Entry 2Z6Q (X-ray diffraction, 2.79 A resolution); this record covers chains C and A of the 4 polymer chains in the assembly.

# Chain C
Molecule: 12-nt DNA strand
Sequence (12 nucleotides; each row starts with the number of its first residue):
   402 GATAGCGCTATC

# Chain A
Molecule: Modification methylase HhaI
From: Haemophilus parahaemolyticus
Notes: EC 2.1.1.37
Reference sequence: P05102 (MTH1_HAEPH); residue numbers follow UniProt; this construct covers 1-327
Amino-acid sequence (327 residues; each row starts with the number of its first residue):
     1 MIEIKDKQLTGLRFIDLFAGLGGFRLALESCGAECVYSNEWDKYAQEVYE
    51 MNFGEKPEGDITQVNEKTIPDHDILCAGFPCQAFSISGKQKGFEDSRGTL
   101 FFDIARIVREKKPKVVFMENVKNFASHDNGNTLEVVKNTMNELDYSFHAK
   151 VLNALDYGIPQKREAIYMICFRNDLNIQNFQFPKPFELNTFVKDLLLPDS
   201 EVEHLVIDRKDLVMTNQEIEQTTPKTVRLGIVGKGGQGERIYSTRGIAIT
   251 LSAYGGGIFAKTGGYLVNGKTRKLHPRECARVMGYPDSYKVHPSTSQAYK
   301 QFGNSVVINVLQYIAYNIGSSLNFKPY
Sequence notes: engineered mutation Ala165 (Arg in P05102)
UniProt features mapped onto this chain:
  - active site: Cys81
  - mutagenesis: Cys81 (C81G: Cells die, loss of methyltransferase activity, binds DNA about 3-fold more tightly ...), Gln237 (Q237X: Decrease in enzyme activity due to 98%-99% loss of DNA-binding activity. No change in substrate specificity)
Residues lining bound ligands:
  - 2'-deoxycytidine (DCZ): Cys81, Ser85, Glu119, Asn120, Val121, Arg163, Glu164, Ala165, Thr250, Leu251, Ser252, Ala253, Gly303, Asn304, Ser305
  - S-adenosylhomocysteine (SAH): Phe18, Ala19, Gly20, Leu21, Gly22, Gly23, Phe24, Asn39, Glu40, Trp41, Asp42, Gly59, Asp60, Ile61, Thr62, Gly78, Phe79, Pro80, Leu100, Tyr285, Gln301, Asn304, Ser305, Val306

# How chain C and chain A interact
Contacting residue pairs - 25 pairs, chain C then chain A:
  DG402(C) - Tyr44(A)  sugar contact
  DG402(C) - Gln297(A)  sugar contact
  DA403(C) - Ser294(A)  hydrogen bond to the phosphate
  DA403(C) - Ser296(A)  sugar contact
  DA403(C) - Gln297(A)  hydrogen bond to the phosphate
  DT404(C) - Ser296(A)  phosphate contact
  DA405(C) - Gly257(A)  sugar contact
  DA405(C) - Ile258(A)  phosphate contact
  DG406(C) - Arg209(A)  salt bridge to the phosphate
  DG406(C) - Glu239(A)  sugar contact
  DG406(C) - Gly256(A)  base contact
  DG406(C) - Gly257(A)  hydrogen bond to the base
  DG406(C) - Ile258(A)  phosphate contact
  DC407(C) - Lys234(A)  salt bridge to the phosphate
  DC407(C) - Gln237(A)  hydrogen bond to the base
  DC407(C) - Gly256(A)  base contact
  DC407(C) - Gly257(A)  base contact
  DG408(C) - Gly236(A)  base contact
  DG408(C) - Gln237(A)  hydrogen bond to the base
  DT410(C) - Ile86(A)  base contact
  DT410(C) - Gln90(A)  phosphate contact
  DA411(C) - Ile86(A)  sugar contact
  DA411(C) - Gln90(A)  phosphate contact
  DA411(C) - Asn123(A)  sugar contact
  DT412(C) - Ser126(A)  phosphate contact
Also at the interface, not in a pair above, chain A (19 interface residues in all): Ser87, Lys122, Arg240

# Overview
10 residues of chain C and 19 residues of chain A are in contact; the contacts include 5 hydrogen bonds and 2
salt bridges. Among the polar pairs are DG406(C)-Gly257(A), DC407(C)-Gln237(A) and DG408(C)-Gln237(A). Ligands
of chain A: 2'-deoxycytidine and S-adenosylhomocysteine.
Chain C is a 12-nt DNA strand and chain A is Modification methylase HhaI (Haemophilus parahaemolyticus); the
structure, Ternary structure of Arg165Ala M.HhaI C5-Cytosine DNA methyltransferase with unmodified DNA and
AdoHcy, was determined by X-ray diffraction together with 2HR1 from the same study.
